PDB entry 6X2N | electron microscopy, 3.90 A resolution | chains J and K of the 9 polymer chains in the assembly

== Chain J ==
Protein: DNA-directed RNA polymerase subunit beta'
Organism: Escherichia coli
Notes: EC 2.7.7.6
UniProt: A0A4S1NBU2 (A0A4S1NBU2_ECOLX); residues 1-1407 here = UniProt positions 1-1407
Sequence (1407 residues; row label = number of the first residue in the row):
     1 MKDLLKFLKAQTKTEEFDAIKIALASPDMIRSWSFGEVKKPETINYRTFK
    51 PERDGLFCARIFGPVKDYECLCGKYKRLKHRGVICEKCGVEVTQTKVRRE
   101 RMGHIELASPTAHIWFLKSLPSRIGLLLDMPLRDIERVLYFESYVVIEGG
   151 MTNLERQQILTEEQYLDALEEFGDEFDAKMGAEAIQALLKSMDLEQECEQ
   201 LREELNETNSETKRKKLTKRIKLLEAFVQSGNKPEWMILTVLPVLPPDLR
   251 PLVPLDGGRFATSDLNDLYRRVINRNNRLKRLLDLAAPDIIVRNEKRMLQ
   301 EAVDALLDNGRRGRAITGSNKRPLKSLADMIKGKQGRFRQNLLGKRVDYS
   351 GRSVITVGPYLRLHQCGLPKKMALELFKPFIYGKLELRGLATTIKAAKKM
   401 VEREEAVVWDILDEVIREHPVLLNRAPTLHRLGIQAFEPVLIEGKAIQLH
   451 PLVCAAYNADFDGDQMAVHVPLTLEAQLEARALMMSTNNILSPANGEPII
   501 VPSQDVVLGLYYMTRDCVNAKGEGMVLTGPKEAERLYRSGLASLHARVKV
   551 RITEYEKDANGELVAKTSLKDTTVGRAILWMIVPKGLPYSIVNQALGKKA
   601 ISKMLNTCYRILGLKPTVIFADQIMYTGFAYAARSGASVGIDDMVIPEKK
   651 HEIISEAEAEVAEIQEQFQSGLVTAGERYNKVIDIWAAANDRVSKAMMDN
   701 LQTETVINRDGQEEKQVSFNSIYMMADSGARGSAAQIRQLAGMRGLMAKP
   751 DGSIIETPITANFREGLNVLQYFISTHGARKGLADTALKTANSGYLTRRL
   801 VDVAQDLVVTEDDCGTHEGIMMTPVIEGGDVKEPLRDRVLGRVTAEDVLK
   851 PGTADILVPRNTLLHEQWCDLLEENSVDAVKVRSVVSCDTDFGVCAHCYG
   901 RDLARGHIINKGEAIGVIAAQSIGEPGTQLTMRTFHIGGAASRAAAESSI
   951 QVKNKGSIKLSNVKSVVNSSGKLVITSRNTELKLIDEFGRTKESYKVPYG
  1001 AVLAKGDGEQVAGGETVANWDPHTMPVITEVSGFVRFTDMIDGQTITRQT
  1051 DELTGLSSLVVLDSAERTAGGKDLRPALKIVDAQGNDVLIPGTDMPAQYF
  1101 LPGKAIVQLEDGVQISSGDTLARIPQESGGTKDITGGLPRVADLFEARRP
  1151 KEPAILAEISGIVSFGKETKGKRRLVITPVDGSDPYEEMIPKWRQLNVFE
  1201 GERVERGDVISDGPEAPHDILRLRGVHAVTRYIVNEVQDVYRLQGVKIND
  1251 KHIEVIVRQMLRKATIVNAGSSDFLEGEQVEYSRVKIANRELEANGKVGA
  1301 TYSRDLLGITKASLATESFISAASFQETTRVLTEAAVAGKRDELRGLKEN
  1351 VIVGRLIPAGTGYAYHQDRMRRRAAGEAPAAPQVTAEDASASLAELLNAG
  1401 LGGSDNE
Disordered / not traced: 1-15, 934-947, 1127-1134, 1374-1407
Construct notes: conflict Val-1384 (Met in A0A4S1NBU2)
Bound ions: Zn2+ site 1: Cys-70, Cys-72, Cys-85, Cys-88; Mg2+: Asp-460, Asp-462, Asp-464 (shared with 1 residue of chain R); Zn2+ site 2: Cys-888, Cys-895, Cys-898

== Chain K ==
Protein: DNA-directed RNA polymerase subunit omega
Organism: Escherichia coli
Notes: EC 2.7.7.6
UniProt: P0A802 (RPOZ_ECO57); residues 1-91 here = UniProt positions 1-91
Sequence (91 residues; row label = number of the first residue in the row):
     1 MARVTVQDAVEKIGNRFDLVLVAARRARQMQVGGKDPLVPEENDKTTVIA
    51 LREIEEGLINNQILDVRERQEQQEQEAAELQAVTAIAEGRR
Disordered / not traced: 1, 81-91

== How chain J and chain K interact ==
Residue-residue contacts (43; chain J residue first):
  His-364(J) / Val-4(K)
  Val-415(J) / Lys-45(K)
  Arg-417(J) / Asn-43(K)
  Arg-417(J) / Asp-44(K)  salt bridge
  Glu-418(J) / Ala-2(K)
  Glu-418(J) / Asp-44(K)
  Glu-418(J) / Lys-45(K)
  Glu-418(J) / Val-48(K)
  Leu-474(J) / Ala-27(K)  hydrophobic
  Leu-474(J) / Gln-31(K)
  Leu-474(J) / Thr-46(K)
  Leu-474(J) / Thr-47(K)
  Glu-475(J) / Ala-24(K)
  Glu-475(J) / Arg-28(K)  salt bridge
  Gln-477(J) / Thr-47(K)
  Leu-478(J) / Val-20(K)
  Leu-478(J) / Ala-23(K)
  Leu-478(J) / Ala-24(K)
  Leu-478(J) / Thr-47(K)
  Leu-478(J) / Leu-51(K)  hydrophobic
  Glu-479(J) / Val-20(K)
  Arg-481(J) / Arg-3(K)
  Arg-481(J) / Thr-47(K)
  Arg-481(J) / Val-48(K)
  Ala-482(J) / Val-6(K)  hydrophobic
  Ala-482(J) / Arg-16(K)  hydrogen bond (backbone-side chain)
  Leu-483(J) / Arg-16(K)
  Leu-483(J) / Phe-17(K)  hydrophobic
  Thr-487(J) / Val-4(K)  hydrogen bond (side chain-backbone)
  Thr-487(J) / Thr-5(K)
  Asn-488(J) / Arg-16(K)
  Leu-614(J) / Gln-7(K)
  Lys-615(J) / Arg-3(K)
  Lys-615(J) / Thr-5(K)
  Lys-615(J) / Asp-8(K)
  Arg-905(J) / Arg-16(K)
  Asn-910(J) / Asn-15(K)  hydrogen bond (side chain-backbone)
  Lys-911(J) / Asn-15(K)
  Glu-913(J) / Phe-17(K)
  Gly-1360(J) / Phe-17(K)
  Thr-1361(J) / Val-20(K)
  Thr-1361(J) / Leu-21(K)
  Ala-1364(J) / Leu-21(K)  hydrophobic
Interface residues without a listed pair, chain J (29 interface residues in all): Glu-414, His-419, Glu-438, Tyr-609, Val-618, Gly-912
Interface residues without a listed pair, chain K (26 interface residues in all): Gly-14, Glu-42

== Summary ==
29 residues of chain J face 26 of chain K across their interface, with 3 hydrogen bonds and 2 salt bridges.
Among the polar pairs are Arg-417(J)/Asp-44(K), Glu-475(J)/Arg-28(K) and Ala-482(J)/Arg-16(K). The Zn2+ site 1
is built by Cys-70(J), Cys-72(J), Cys-85(J) and Cys-88(J).
Here chain J is DNA-directed RNA polymerase subunit beta' and chain K is DNA-directed RNA polymerase subunit
omega, both from Escherichia coli. Entry 6X2N (Mfd-bound E.coli RNA polymerase elongation complex - I state)
was determined by electron microscopy together with 6X26, 6X2F, 6X43, 6X4W, 6X4Y and 6X50 from the same study.
